Entry 6JOP (X-ray diffraction, 2.35 A resolution); this record covers chain A.

== Chain A ==
Molecule: Primase
Source organism: Nitratiruptor phage NrS-1
Reference sequence: M5AAG8 (M5AAG8_9CAUD); residues 1-300 here = UniProt positions 1-300
Amino-acid sequence (320 residues; each row starts with the number of its first residue; numbers below 1 keep their minus sign (Met-19 is residue -19)):
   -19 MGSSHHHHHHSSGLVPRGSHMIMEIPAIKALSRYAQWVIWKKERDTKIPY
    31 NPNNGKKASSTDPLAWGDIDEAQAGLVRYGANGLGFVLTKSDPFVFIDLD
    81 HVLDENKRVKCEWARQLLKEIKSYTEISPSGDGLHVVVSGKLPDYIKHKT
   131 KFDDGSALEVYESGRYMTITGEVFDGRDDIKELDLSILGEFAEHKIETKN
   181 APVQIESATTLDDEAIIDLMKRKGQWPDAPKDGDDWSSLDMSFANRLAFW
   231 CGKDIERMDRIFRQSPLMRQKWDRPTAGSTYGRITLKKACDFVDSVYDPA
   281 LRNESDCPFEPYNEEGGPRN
Unresolved in the structure: -19 to 0, 177-190, 295-300
Differences from the reference sequence: expression tag (-19 to 0)
Ion coordination: Mg2+ site 1: Thr69, Asp72, Phe74, Glu142; Mg2+ site 2: Asp78, Asp80 (together with dTTP)
Residues lining bound ligands: dTTP (TTP): Thr26, Lys27, Ile28, Pro29, Phe76, Asp78, Asp80, Ser108, Pro109, Ser110, Gly111, Asp112, His115, Arg145, Tyr146, Met147, Thr148

== In short ==
Ligands of chain A: dTTP. Thr69, Asp72, Phe74 and Glu142 form the Mg2+ site 1. Asp78 and Asp80 coordinate Mg2+
site 2.
Chain A is Primase (Nitratiruptor phage NrS-1); the structure, Crystal structures of phage NrS-1
N300-dNTPs-Mg2+ complex provide molecular mechanisms for substrate specificity, was determined by X-ray
diffraction, deposited together with 6JON and 6JOQ.
